PDB entry 6P9X | electron microscopy, 2.91 A resolution | chains A and B of the 6 polymer chains in the assembly

Chain A:
Name: Guanine nucleotide-binding protein G(s) subunit alpha isoforms short
Organism: Homo sapiens
Reference sequence: P63092 (GNAS2_HUMAN); residues 1-394 here = UniProt positions 1-394
Sequence (394 residues; numbered 1 to 394; the number before each row is that of its first residue):
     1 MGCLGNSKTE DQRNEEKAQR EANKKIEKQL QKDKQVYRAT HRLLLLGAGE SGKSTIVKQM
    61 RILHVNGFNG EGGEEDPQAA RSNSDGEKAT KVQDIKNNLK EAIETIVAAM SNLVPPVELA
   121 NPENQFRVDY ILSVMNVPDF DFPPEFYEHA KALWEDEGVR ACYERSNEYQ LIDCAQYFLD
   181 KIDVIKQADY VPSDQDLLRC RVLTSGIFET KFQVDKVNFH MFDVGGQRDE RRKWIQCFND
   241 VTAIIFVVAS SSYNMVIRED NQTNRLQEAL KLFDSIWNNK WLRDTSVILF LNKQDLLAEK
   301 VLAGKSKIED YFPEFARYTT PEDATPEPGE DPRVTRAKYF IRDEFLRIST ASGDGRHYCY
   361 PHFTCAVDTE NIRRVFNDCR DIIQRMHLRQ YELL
Disordered / not traced: 1-10, 48-204, 250-263, 293-307, 365-370
Sequence notes: conflict Lys271 (Asn in P63092), Asp274 (Lys in P63092), Lys280 (Arg in P63092), Asp284 (Thr in P63092), Thr285 (Ile in P63092)

Chain B:
Name: Guanine nucleotide-binding protein G(I)/G(S)/G(T) subunit beta-1
Organism: Homo sapiens
Reference sequence: P62873 (GBB1_HUMAN); numbering as in UniProt (aligned over 2-340)
Sequence (350 residues; numbered -9 to 340; the number before each row is that of its first residue; numbers below 1 keep their minus sign (Met-9 is residue -9)):
    -9 MHHHHHHGSS GSELDQLRQE AEQLKNQIRD ARKACADATL SQITNNIDPV GRIQMRTRRT
    51 LRGHLAKIYA MHWGTDSRLL VSASQDGKLI IWDSYTTNKV HAIPLRSSWV MTCAYAPSGN
   111 YVACGGLDNI CSIYNLKTRE GNVRVSRELA GHTGYLSCCR FLDDNQIVTS SGDTTCALWD
   171 IETGQQTTTF TGHTGDVMSL SLAPDTRLFV SGACDASAKL WDVREGMCRQ TFTGHESDIN
   231 AICFFPNGNA FATGSDDATC RLFDLRADQE LMTYSHDNII CGITSVSFSK SGRLLLAGYD
   291 DFNCNVWDAL KADRAGVLAG HDNRVSCLGV TDDGMAVATG SWDSFLKIWN
Disordered / not traced: -9 to 2
Sequence notes: expression tag (-9 to 1)
Curated features (UniProtKB/Swiss-Prot):
  - modified residue: Ser2 (N-acetylserine), His266 (Phosphohistidine)

Interface between chain A and chain B:
Residue-residue contacts - 60 pairs, chain A then chain B:
  Gln19(A) with Asp83(B), hydrogen bond; Asn88(B), hydrogen bond (backbone-side chain)
  Arg20(A) with Asn88(B)
  Asn23(A) with Asn88(B), hydrogen bond; Lys89(B), hydrogen bond (side chain-backbone)
  Ile26(A) with Lys89(B); Ala92(B), hydrophobic
  Glu27(A) with Lys89(B), salt bridge
  Leu30(A) with Gly53(B); Lys78(B); Ile80(B), hydrophobic; Lys89(B)
  Asp33(A) with Leu55(B); Lys78(B), salt bridge
  Lys34(A) with Leu55(B)
  Tyr37(A) with Leu55(B), hydrophobic; Ala56(B); Asp76(B)
  Arg38(A) with Leu55(B), hydrogen bond (side chain-backbone)
  Ser205(A) with Asn119(B)
  Gly206(A) with Leu117(B); Asp118(B); Asn119(B)
  Ile207(A) with Leu117(B)
  Phe222(A) with Trp99(B), hydrophobic
  Gly226(A) with Asn119(B); Thr143(B)
  Gln227(A) with Leu117(B), hydrogen bond (side chain-backbone); Asn119(B); Tyr145(B)
  Arg228(A) with Gly162(B), hydrogen bond (side chain-backbone); Asp163(B); Thr164(B); Asp186(B), salt bridge
  Arg232(A) with Cys204(B), hydrogen bond (side chain-backbone); Asp228(B), salt bridge
  Lys233(A) with Tyr145(B); Met188(B); Cys204(B); Asp228(B), salt bridge; Asn230(B); Asp246(B), salt bridge
  Trp234(A) with Leu117(B), hydrophobic; Tyr145(B)
  Gln236(A) with Lys57(B), hydrogen bond (backbone-side chain); Tyr59(B), hydrogen bond (backbone-side chain); Arg314(B); Trp332(B)
  Cys237(A) with Lys57(B), hydrogen bond (backbone-side chain); Tyr59(B); Gln75(B); Trp99(B), hydrogen bond (backbone-side chain)
  Phe238(A) with Trp99(B), hydrophobic; Leu117(B), hydrophobic
  Asn239(A) with Lys57(B), hydrogen bond; Trp332(B)
  Asp240(A) with Lys57(B)
  Trp281(A) with Asp290(B); Arg314(B); Trp332(B), hydrophobic
Other interface residues (no listed pair), chain A (33 interface residues in all): Glu16, Ala22, Arg42, Glu209, Glu230, Val241, Lys280
Other interface residues (no listed pair), chain B (41 interface residues in all): Arg68, Thr86, Val90, His91, Arg96, Ser97, Ser98, Met101, Gly144, Thr184

In short:
The interface between chain A and chain B involves 33 residues on one side and 41 on the other, with 13
hydrogen bonds and 6 salt bridges. Polar contacts include Glu27(A)-Lys89(B), Asp33(A)-Lys78(B) and
Arg228(A)-Asp186(B).
Here chain A is Guanine nucleotide-binding protein G(s) subunit alpha isoforms short and chain B is Guanine
nucleotide-binding protein G(I)/G(S)/G(T) subunit beta-1, both from Homo sapiens. Entry 6P9X (CRF1 Receptor Gs
GPCR protein complex with CRF1 peptide) was determined by electron microscopy, deposited together with 6P9Y.
